PDB entry 5AD2 | X-ray diffraction, 2.01 A resolution | chain A

== Chain A ==
Molecule: Bromodomain-containing protein 4
Source organism: Homo sapiens
Notes: fragment: bromodomain 1, residues 44-168
UniProtKB: O60885 (BRD4_HUMAN); residue numbers follow UniProt; this construct covers 44-168
Chain sequence (127 residues; each row starts with the number of its first residue):
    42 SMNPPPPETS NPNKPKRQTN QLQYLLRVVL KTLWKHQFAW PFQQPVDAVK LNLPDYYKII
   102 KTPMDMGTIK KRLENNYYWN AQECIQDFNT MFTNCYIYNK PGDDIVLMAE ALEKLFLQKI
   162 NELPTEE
Construct notes: expression tag (42-43)
Small-molecule neighbours: ETU ((3R)-4-(2-{4-[1-(3-chloro[1,2,4]triazolo[4,3-b]pyridazin-6-yl)-4-piperidinyl]phenoxy}ethyl)-1,3-dimethyl-2-piperazinone): Trp81, Pro82, Phe83, Val87, Leu92, Leu94, Tyr97, Cys136, Tyr139, Asn140, Asp145, Ile146, Met149
Curated features (UniProtKB/Swiss-Prot):
  - site: Asn140 (Acetylated histone binding)
  - cross-link: Lys99 (Glycyl lysine isopeptide (Lys-Gly) (interchain with G-Cter in SUMO2))
  - natural variant: Asp145 (D145G: Found in a patient with a neurodevelopmental syndrome; uncertain significance)
  - mutagenesis: Asn140 (N140A: Abolishes binding to acetylated histones)
Reported in the primary citation:
  - binding site for ETU: Trp81, Pro82, Phe83, Asn140

== Overview ==
Ligands of chain A: compound ETU. Curated annotation (UniProt) lists one mutagenesis site. From the paper: a
binding site for ETU at Trp81, Pro82 and Phe83 among others.
Chain A is Bromodomain-containing protein 4 (Homo sapiens); the structure, Bivalent binding to BET
bromodomains, was determined by X-ray diffraction together with 5AD3 from the same study.
